PDB entry 2BW9 | X-ray diffraction, 1.68 A resolution | chain M

# Chain M
Name: Myoglobin
Source organism: Physeter catodon
UniProt: P02185 (MYG_PHYCA); numbering as in UniProt (aligned over 1-153)
Sequence (153 residues; numbered 1 to 153; the number before each row is that of its first residue):
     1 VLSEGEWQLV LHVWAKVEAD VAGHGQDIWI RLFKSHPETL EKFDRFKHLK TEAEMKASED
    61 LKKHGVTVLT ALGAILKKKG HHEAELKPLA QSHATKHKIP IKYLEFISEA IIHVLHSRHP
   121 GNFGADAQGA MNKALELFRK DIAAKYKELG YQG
Construct notes: engineered mutation Trp-29 (Leu in P02185)
Metal / ion sites: heme Fe near His-93 (its only coordinating residue here)
Residues lining bound ligands:
  - carbon monoxide (CMO): Trp-29, Phe-43, His-64, Val-68, His-93
  - heme (HEM): Thr-39, Lys-42, Phe-43, Arg-45, His-64, Thr-67, Val-68, Ala-71, Leu-72, Leu-89, Ser-92, His-93, His-97, Ile-99, Tyr-103, Leu-104, Ile-107, Phe-138
Reported in the primary citation:
  - mutagenesis - L29W (130-fold): decreased binding to carbon monoxide (citing earlier work)

# Summary
Ligands of chain M: heme and carbon monoxide. From the paper: L29W reduces binding to carbon monoxide.
Chain M is Myoglobin (Physeter catodon); the structure, Laue Structure of L29W MbCO, was determined by X-ray
diffraction (same publication as 2BWH).
